PDB entry 8D9U | electron microscopy, 20.00 A resolution (very low resolution: no residue pairs are listed; an interface is given only as per-side residue counts) | chains L and S of the 54 polymer chains in the assembly

Chain L:
Name: Protein Nef
Organism: Human immunodeficiency virus 1
UniProt: Q90VU7 (Q90VU7_9HIV1); numbering as in UniProt (aligned over 2-206)
Sequence (213 residues; row label = number of the first residue in the row):
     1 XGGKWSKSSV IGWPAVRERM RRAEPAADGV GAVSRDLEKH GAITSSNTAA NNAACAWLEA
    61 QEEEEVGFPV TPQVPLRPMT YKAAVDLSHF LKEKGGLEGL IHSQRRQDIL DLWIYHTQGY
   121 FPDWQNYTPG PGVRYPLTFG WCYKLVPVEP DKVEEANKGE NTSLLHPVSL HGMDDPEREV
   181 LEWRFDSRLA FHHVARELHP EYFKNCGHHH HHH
Not modelled in the structure: 1-157, 168-213
Differences from the reference sequence: expression tag (1, 207-213)
Modified residues: MYR (myristic acid) at position 1

Chain S:
Name: AP-1 complex subunit sigma-3
Organism: Homo sapiens
UniProt: Q96PC3 (AP1S3_HUMAN); numbering as in UniProt (aligned over 1-154)
Sequence (154 residues; numbered 1 to 154; the number before each row is that of its first residue):
     1 MIHFILLFSR QGKLRLQKWY ITLPDKERKK ITREIVQIIL SRGHRTSSFV DWKELKLVYK
    61 RYASLYFCCA IENQDNELLT LEIVHRYVEL LDKYFGNVCE LDIIFNFEKA YFILDEFIIG
   121 GEIQETSKKI AVKAIEDSDM LQEVSTVSQT MGER
Not modelled in the structure: 143-154

Interface between chain L and chain S:
At this resolution (20 A) residue pairs are not listed: 6 residues of chain L and 7 of chain S lie at the interface.

Overview:
The interface between chain L and chain S involves 6 residues on one side and 7 on the other.
Here chain L is Protein Nef (Human immunodeficiency virus 1) and chain S is AP-1 complex subunit sigma-3 (Homo
sapiens). Entry 8D9U (AP-1, Arf1, Nef lattice on MHC-I lipopeptide incorporated narrow membrane tubes,
centered on beta-Arf1) was determined by electron microscopy, deposited together with 7UX3, 8D4C, 8D4D, 8D4E,
8D4F, 8D4G and 5 further entries.
